Entry 7B1T (X-ray diffraction, 1.92 A resolution); this record covers chain A.

[Chain A]
Molecule: Bromodomain-containing protein 4
From: Homo sapiens
UniProt: O60885 (BRD4_HUMAN); residues 44-168 here = UniProt positions 44-168
Amino-acid sequence (127 residues; row label = number of the first residue in the row):
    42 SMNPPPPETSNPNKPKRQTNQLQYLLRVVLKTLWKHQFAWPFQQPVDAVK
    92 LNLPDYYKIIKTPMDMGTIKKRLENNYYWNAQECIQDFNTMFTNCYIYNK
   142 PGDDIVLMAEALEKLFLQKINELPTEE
Sequence notes: expression tag (42-43)
Curated features (UniProtKB/Swiss-Prot):
  - site: Asn140 (Acetylated histone binding)
  - cross-link: Lys99 (Glycyl lysine isopeptide (Lys-Gly) (interchain with G-Cter in SUMO2))
  - natural variant: Asp145 (D145G: Found in a patient with a neurodevelopmental syndrome; uncertain significance)
  - mutagenesis: Asn140 (N140A: Abolishes binding to acetylated histones)
Small-molecule neighbours: SOK (3-(5-azanyl-2-chloranyl-phenyl)-1-methyl-4,7-dihydro-2H-cyclohepta[c]pyrrol-8-one): Trp81, Pro82, Phe83, Gln85, Pro86, Val87, Asp88, Leu92, Leu94, Tyr97, Cys136, Tyr139, Asn140, Ile146

[Overview]
Bound to chain A: compound SOK. From UniProt: one mutagenesis site.
Chain A is Bromodomain-containing protein 4 (Homo sapiens); the structure, Crystal structure of BRD4(1) in
complex with the inhibitor MPM6, was determined by X-ray diffraction together with 7R5B from the same study.
